PDB entry 8I5M | electron microscopy, 2.85 A resolution | chains A and C of the 4 polymer chains in the assembly

== Chain A (and C) ==
Name: ATP-sensitive inward rectifier potassium channel 10
Source organism: Rattus norvegicus
Notes: chain C of this document is another copy of the same molecule, construct and numbering; everything in this record applies to it too
UniProtKB: P49655 (KCJ10_RAT); numbering as in UniProt (aligned over 22-357)
Chain sequence (345 residues; row label = number of the first residue in the row):
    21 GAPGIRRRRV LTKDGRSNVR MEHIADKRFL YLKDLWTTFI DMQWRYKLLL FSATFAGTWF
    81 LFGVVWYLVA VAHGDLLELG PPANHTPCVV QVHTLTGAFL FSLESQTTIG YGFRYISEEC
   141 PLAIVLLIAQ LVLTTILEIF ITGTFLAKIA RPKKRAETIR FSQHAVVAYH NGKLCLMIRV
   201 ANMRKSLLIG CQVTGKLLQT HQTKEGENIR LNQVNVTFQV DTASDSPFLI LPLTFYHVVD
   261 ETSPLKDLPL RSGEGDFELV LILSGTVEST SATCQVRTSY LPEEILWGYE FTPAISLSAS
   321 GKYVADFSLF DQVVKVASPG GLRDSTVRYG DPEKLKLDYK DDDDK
Not modelled in the structure: 21-26, 337-365
Disulfide bonds: C108-C140
Construct notes: expression tag (21, 358-365)
Residues lining bound ligands: PIO ([(2R)-2-octanoyloxy-3-[oxidanyl-[(1R,2R,3S,4R,5R,6S)-2,3,6-tris(oxidanyl)-4,5-diphosphonooxy-cyclohexyl]oxy-phosphoryl]oxy-propyl] octanoate): R36, M62, Q63, W64, R65, K168, R171, K173, K174
UniProt features mapped onto this chain:
  - motif: T128 to F133 (Selectivity filter)
  - binding site (1,2-dioctanoyl-sn-glycero-3-phospho-(1D-myo-inositol-4,5-bisphosphate)): R36, K168, R171, K173
  - binding site (ATP): G210 to L217
  - site: E158 (Role in the control of polyamine-mediated channel gating and in the blocking by intracellular magnesium)
  - mutagenesis: R65 (R65P: Decreased potassium ion transport. Results in a shift to a more alkaline pH for channel activation), K67 (K67M: Increased activation rate by PtdIns(4,5)P2), G77 (G77R: Loss of potassium ion transport), C140 (C140R: Loss of potassium ion transport), T164 (T164I: Decreased potassium ion transport. Results in a shift to a more alkaline pH for channel activation), A167 (A167V: Decreased potassium ion transport), R297 (R297C: Loss of potassium ion transport. Results in a shift to a more alkaline pH for channel activation)

== How chain A and chain C interact ==
Residue-residue contacts (4; chain A residue first):
  T128(A) - T128(C)
  I129(A) - I129(C)
  G130(A) - G130(C)
  Y131(A) - Y131(C)

== Overview ==
The chain A/chain C interface involves 4 residues from each chain. Ligands of chain A: compound PIO. UniProt
lists 4 residues binding 1,2-dioctanoyl-sn-glycero-3-phospho-(1D-myo-inositol-4,5-bisphosphate), 8 ATP-binding
residues and 8 mutagenesis sites on chain A.
Both chains are ATP-sensitive inward rectifier potassium channel 10 (Rattus norvegicus). Entry 8I5M (Rat
Kir4.1 in complex with PIP2) was determined by electron microscopy, deposited together with 8I5N.
